PDB entry 6RO4 | electron microscopy, 3.50 A resolution | chains F and C of the 9 polymer chains in the assembly

# Chain F
Molecule: General transcription factor IIH subunit 5
From: Homo sapiens
UniProtKB: Q6ZYL4 (TF2H5_HUMAN); residue numbers follow UniProt; this construct covers 1-71
Chain sequence (71 residues; each row starts with the number of its first residue):
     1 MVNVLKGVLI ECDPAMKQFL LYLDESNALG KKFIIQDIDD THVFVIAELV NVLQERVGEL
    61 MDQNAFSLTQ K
Unresolved in the structure: 1-3, 66-71
Swiss-Prot annotation at these positions:
  - modified residue: Thr69 (Phosphothreonine)
  - natural variant: Leu21 (L21P: In TTD3)

# Chain C
Molecule: General transcription factor IIH subunit 4
From: Homo sapiens
UniProtKB: Q92759 (TF2H4_HUMAN); residues 1-462 here = UniProt positions 1-462
Chain sequence (462 residues; numbered 1 to 462; the number before each row is that of its first residue):
     1 MESTPSRGLN RVHLQCRNLQ EFLGGLSPGV LDRLYGHPAT CLAVFRELPS LAKNWVMRML
    61 FLEQPLPQAA VALWVKKEFS KAQEESTGLL SGLRIWHTQL LPGGLQGLIL NPIFRQNLRI
   121 ALLGGGKAWS DDTSQLGPDK HARDVPSLDK YAEERWEVVL HFMVGSPSAA VSQDLAQLLS
   181 QAGLMKSTEP GEPPCITSAG FQFLLLDTPA QLWYFMLQYL QTAQSRGMDL VEILSFLFQL
   241 SFSTLGKDYS VEGMSDSLLN FLQHLREFGL VFQRKRKSRR YYPTRLAINL SSGVSGAGGT
   301 VHQPGFIVVE TNYRLYAYTE SELQIALIAL FSEMLYRFPN MVVAQVTRES VQQAIASGIT
   361 AQQIIHFLRT RAHPVMLKQT PVLPPTITDQ IRLWELERDR LRFTEGVLYN QFLSQVDFEL
   421 LLAHARELGV LVFENSAKRL MVVTPAGHSD VKRFWKRQKH SS
Unresolved in the structure: 1-17, 101-107, 126-144, 243-254, 290-306, 459-462

# Chain F / chain C interface
Residue-residue contacts - 33 pairs, chain F then chain C:
  Val4(F) - Tyr409(C)  hydrophobic
  Val4(F) - Lys452(C)
  Leu5(F) - Leu408(C)  hydrogen bond (backbone-backbone)
  Lys6(F) - Val407(C)
  Gly7(F) - Gly406(C)
  Gly7(F) - Val407(C)
  Val8(F) - Glu405(C)
  Val8(F) - Gly406(C)
  Leu9(F) - Thr404(C)
  Ile10(F) - Leu401(C)
  Ile10(F) - Arg402(C)
  Ile10(F) - Phe403(C)  hydrophobic
  Glu11(F) - Leu401(C)
  Glu11(F) - Arg402(C)  hydrogen bond (backbone-backbone)
  Cys12(F) - Leu401(C)  hydrophobic
  Asp13(F) - Arg400(C)
  Met16(F) - Arg400(C)
  Met16(F) - Leu401(C)  hydrophobic
  Gln36(F) - Lys438(C)
  Gln36(F) - Leu440(C)
  Ile38(F) - Phe433(C)  hydrophobic
  Ile38(F) - Asn435(C)
  Ile38(F) - Leu440(C)  hydrophobic
  His42(F) - Phe433(C)
  Phe44(F) - Leu408(C)  hydrophobic
  Phe44(F) - Val442(C)  hydrophobic
  Val50(F) - Phe403(C)
  Gln54(F) - Phe403(C)
  Val57(F) - Leu401(C)  hydrophobic
  Met61(F) - Arg348(C)  hydrogen bond (backbone-side chain)
  Met61(F) - Glu397(C)
  Met61(F) - Arg400(C)
  Asp62(F) - Arg348(C)  salt bridge
Interface residues without a listed pair, chain F (23 interface residues in all): Leu20, Asp39, Ala65
Interface residues without a listed pair, chain C (19 interface residues in all): Pro445

# Summary
23 residues of chain F and 19 residues of chain C are in contact; the contacts include 3 hydrogen bonds and 1
salt bridge. Among the polar pairs are Asp62(F)-Arg348(C), Met61(F)-Arg348(C) and Leu5(F)-Leu408(C).
Chain F is General transcription factor IIH subunit 5 and chain C is General transcription factor IIH subunit
4, both from Homo sapiens; the structure, Structure of the core TFIIH-XPA-DNA complex, was determined by
electron microscopy.
